PDB entry 7TQB | X-ray diffraction, 3.10 A resolution | chains H and L of the 4 polymer chains in the assembly

# Chain H
Protein: FAB S9.6 Heavy Chain
Source organism: synthetic construct
Notes: antibody fragment or engineered binder
Amino-acid sequence (231 residues; each row starts with the number of its first residue):
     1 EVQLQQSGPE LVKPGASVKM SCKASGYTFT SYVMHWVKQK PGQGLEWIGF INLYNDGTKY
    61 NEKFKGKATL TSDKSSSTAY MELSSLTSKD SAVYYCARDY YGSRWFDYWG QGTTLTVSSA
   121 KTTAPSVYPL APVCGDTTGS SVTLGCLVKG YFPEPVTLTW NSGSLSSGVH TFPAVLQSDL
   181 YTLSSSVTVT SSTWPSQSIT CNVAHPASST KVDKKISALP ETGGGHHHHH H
Unresolved in the structure: 134-140, 216-231
Cystine bridges: Cys22-Cys96, Cys146-Cys201
What the authors report for this chain:
  - conformationally variable residues (loop rearrangement): Tyr100, Tyr101
  - binding site for the 13-nt RNA strand: Tyr101 to Arg104
  - binding site for the 13-nt DNA strand: Ser31, Tyr32, Tyr54, Asn55, Tyr100, Tyr101
  - mutagenesis - Y101A, G102L: abolished binding to hybrid
  - mutagenesis - Y101F, G102A (27-fold): decreased binding to hybrid
  - mutagenesis - Y54F, Y54H, Y54W: unchanged binding to dsRNA
  - mutagenesis - Y54Q, Y54R: increased binding to dsRNA
  - specificity-determining residues: Tyr54 (proposed by the authors, not directly observed)

# Chain L
Protein: FAB S9.6 Light Chain
Source organism: synthetic construct
Notes: antibody fragment or engineered binder
Amino-acid sequence (219 residues; numbered 1 to 219; the number before each row is that of its first residue):
     1 DVLMTQTPLS LPVSLGDQAS ISCRSSQSIV HSNGNTYLEW YLQKPGQSPK LLIYKVSNRF
    61 SGVPDRFSGS GSGTDFTLKI SRVEAEDLGV YYCFQGSHVP YTFGGGTKLE IKRADAAPTV
   121 SIFPPSSEQL TSGGASVVCF LNNFYPKDIN VKWKIDGSEV QNGVLNSWTD QDSKDSTYSM
   181 SSTLTLTKDE YERHNSYTCE ATHKTSTSPI VKSFNRNEC
Unresolved in the structure: 217-219
Cystine bridges: Cys23-Cys93, Cys139-Cys199
What the authors report for this chain:
  - binding site for the 13-nt RNA strand: Asn33
  - contacts within the chain: His31-Asn33, Asn33-Tyr37
  - mutagenesis - H31A, N33A: decreased binding to hybrid

# Interface between chain H and chain L
Contacting residue pairs (73; chain H residue first):
  Gln39(H) - Gln43(L)  hydrogen bond
  Gln43(H) - Tyr92(L)
  Gly44(H) - Tyr92(L)
  Leu45(H) - Pro49(L)  hydrophobic
  Leu45(H) - Tyr92(L)  hydrophobic
  Leu45(H) - Phe103(L)  hydrophobic
  Glu46(H) - Phe103(L)
  Trp47(H) - Tyr101(L)
  Trp47(H) - Phe103(L)
  Phe50(H) - Tyr101(L)  hydrophobic
  Tyr95(H) - Gln43(L)  hydrogen bond
  Tyr95(H) - Ser48(L)
  Tyr100(H) - Tyr54(L)
  Tyr100(H) - Phe60(L)  hydrophobic
  Ser103(H) - Tyr101(L)  hydrogen bond (backbone-side chain)
  Arg104(H) - His31(L)  hydrogen bond
  Arg104(H) - Tyr37(L)
  Arg104(H) - Phe94(L)
  Arg104(H) - Gly96(L)  hydrogen bond (side chain-backbone)
  Arg104(H) - Ser97(L)  hydrogen bond (side chain-backbone)
  Arg104(H) - Tyr101(L)
  Trp105(H) - Tyr37(L)  hydrophobic
  Trp105(H) - Glu39(L)
  Trp105(H) - Tyr41(L)
  Trp105(H) - Tyr54(L)
  Trp105(H) - Phe94(L)  hydrophobic
  Phe106(H) - Tyr41(L)  hydrogen bond (backbone-side chain)
  Phe106(H) - Leu51(L)
  Phe106(H) - Phe94(L)  hydrophobic
  Phe106(H) - Phe103(L)  hydrophobic
  Trp109(H) - Tyr41(L)
  Trp109(H) - Pro49(L)
  Gly110(H) - Ser48(L)  hydrogen bond (backbone-side chain)
  Gln111(H) - Ser48(L)
  Tyr128(H) - Ser126(L)
  Tyr128(H) - Gln129(L)
  Pro129(H) - Ser126(L)
  Pro129(H) - Glu128(L)
  Leu130(H) - Phe123(L)
  Leu130(H) - Phe140(L)  hydrophobic
  Ala131(H) - Phe123(L)
  Ala131(H) - Pro124(L)
  Pro132(H) - Phe123(L)
  Val133(H) - Phe214(L)  hydrophobic
  Val133(H) - Arg216(L)
  Thr143(H) - Ser121(L)
  Thr143(H) - Phe123(L)
  Leu144(H) - Phe123(L)
  Leu147(H) - Ser136(L)
  Leu147(H) - Val138(L)  hydrophobic
  Lys149(H) - Ser136(L)  hydrogen bond
  Lys149(H) - Thr185(L)  hydrogen bond
  His170(H) - Asn142(L)
  His170(H) - Asn143(L)  hydrogen bond
  His170(H) - Asp172(L)
  His170(H) - Ser179(L)  hydrogen bond
  Thr171(H) - Thr169(L)
  Phe172(H) - Phe140(L)  hydrophobic
  Phe172(H) - Asn142(L)
  Phe172(H) - Ser167(L)
  Phe172(H) - Thr169(L)
  Phe172(H) - Ser179(L)
  Phe172(H) - Met180(L)
  Phe172(H) - Ser181(L)
  Pro173(H) - Ser167(L)  hydrogen bond (backbone-side chain)
  Pro173(H) - Trp168(L)
  Pro173(H) - Thr169(L)
  Val175(H) - Asn166(L)
  Gln177(H) - Leu165(L)
  Ser184(H) - Phe140(L)
  Ser184(H) - Ser181(L)  hydrogen bond
  Ser186(H) - Phe140(L)
  Ser186(H) - Asn142(L)  hydrogen bond
Other interface residues (no listed pair), chain H (44 interface residues in all): His35, Val37, Lys59, Asn61, Tyr101, Asp107, Val127, Gly145, Thr182, Ser185
Other interface residues (no listed pair), chain L (44 interface residues in all): Asn33, Val99, Pro100, Ser132, Thr183
Interface features reported in the paper:
  - specific contacts: His31(L)-Arg104(H) (cation-pi contact), Tyr37(L)-Arg104(H) (cation-pi contact), Gly96(L)-Arg104(H) (backbone contact), Ser97(L)-Arg104(H) (backbone contact), Tyr101(L)-Arg104(H) (cation-pi contact)

# Summary
Chain H and chain L each contribute 44 residues to their interface, with 15 hydrogen bonds. Polar contacts
include Gln39(H)-Gln43(L), Tyr95(H)-Gln43(L) and Ser103(H)-Tyr101(L). The paper describes cation-pi contacts
between His31(L) and Arg104(H), Tyr37(L) and Arg104(H) and Tyr101(L) and Arg104(H); backbone contacts between
Gly96(L) and Arg104(H) and Ser97(L) and Arg104(H). From the paper: a binding site for the 13-nt DNA strand at
Ser31(H), Tyr32(H) and Tyr54(H) among others; Y101A and G102L of chain H abolish binding to hybrid; 11
substitutions were tested in all.
Chain H is FAB S9.6 Heavy Chain and chain L is FAB S9.6 Light Chain, both from synthetic construct; the
structure, Crystal structure of monoclonal S9.6 Fab bound to DNA-RNA hybrid, was determined by X-ray
diffraction, deposited together with 7TQA.
